2K2F - chains C and A of the 4 polymer chains in the assembly; structure by solution NMR.

== Chain C ==
Protein: Ryanodine receptor 1 peptide
Organism: Rattus norvegicus
Chain sequence (12 residues; each row starts with the number of its first residue):
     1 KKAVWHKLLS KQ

== Chain A ==
Protein: Protein S100-A1
Organism: Rattus norvegicus
Reference sequence: P35467 (S10A1_RAT); residues 1-93 here correspond to UniProt positions 2-94 (UniProt number = residue number + 1)
Chain sequence (93 residues; each row starts with the number of its first residue):
     1 GSELETAMET LINVFHAHSG KEGDKYKLSK KELKDLLQTE LSSFLDVQKD ADAVDKIMKE
    61 LDENGDGEVD FQEFVVLVAA LTVACNNFFW ENS
Bound ions: Ca2+ site 1: Ser19, Asp24, Lys27, Glu32; Ca2+ site 2: Asp62, Asp66, Glu68, Glu73
Swiss-Prot annotation at these positions:
  - binding site (Ca(2+)): Lys27, Glu32, Asp62, Asn64, Asp66, Glu68, Glu73
  - modified residue: Cys85 (S-nitrosocysteine)

== Interface between chain C and chain A ==
Pairs across the interface (11; chain C residue first):
  Val4(C) - Lys56(A)
  Val4(C) - Glu60(A)
  Trp5(C) - Leu77(A)
  Trp5(C) - Ala80(A)
  Trp5(C) - Leu81(A)
  Lys7(C) - Lys56(A)
  Leu8(C) - Ala53(A)
  Leu8(C) - Ile57(A)
  Leu8(C) - Leu81(A)
  Leu9(C) - Leu81(A)
  Lys11(C) - Asp52(A)
Other interface residues (no listed pair), chain C (8 interface residues in all): Lys1, Gln12
Other interface residues (no listed pair), chain A (10 interface residues in all): Asp50, Glu63
Interface features reported in the paper:
  - interface residues, chain A: Asp52(A), Ala53(A), Lys56(A), Ile57(A), Glu60(A), Glu63(A), Leu77(A), Ala80(A), Leu81(A)

== In short ==
The interface between chain C and chain A involves 8 residues on one side and 10 on the other. Ser19(A),
Asp24(A), Lys27(A) and Glu32(A) coordinate Ca2+ site 1. Curated annotation (UniProt) lists 7 Ca2+-binding
residues on chain A. From the paper: interface residues Asp52(A), Ala53(A) and Lys56(A) among others.
Here chain C is Ryanodine receptor 1 peptide and chain A is Protein S100-A1, both from Rattus norvegicus.
Entry 2K2F (Solution structure of Ca2+-S100A1-RyRP12) was determined by solution NMR.
